4PZD - chain A; structure by X-ray diffraction, 2.61 A resolution.

Chain A:
Name: 3-Hydroxyacyl-CoA dehydrogenase
Organism: Ralstonia eutropha H16
Notes: EC 1.1.1.35
UniProtKB: Q0KEY8 (Q0KEY8_CUPNH); numbering as in UniProt (aligned over 1-284)
Sequence (284 residues; row label = number of the first residue in the row):
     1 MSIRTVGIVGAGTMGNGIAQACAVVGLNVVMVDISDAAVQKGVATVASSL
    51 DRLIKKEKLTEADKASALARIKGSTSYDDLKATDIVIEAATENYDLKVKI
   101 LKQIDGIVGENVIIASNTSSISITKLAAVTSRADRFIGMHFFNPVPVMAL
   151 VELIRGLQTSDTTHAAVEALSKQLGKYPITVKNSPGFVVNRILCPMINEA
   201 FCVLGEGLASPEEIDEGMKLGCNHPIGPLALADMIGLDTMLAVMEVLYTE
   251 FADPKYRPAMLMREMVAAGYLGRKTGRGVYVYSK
Unresolved in the structure: 1
Ligand contacts: NAD (nicotinamide-adenine-dinucleotide): Val9, Gly10, Ala11, Gly12, Thr13, Met14, Gly15, Val32, Asp33, Ile34, Ala38, Ala89, Ala90, Thr91, Glu92, Leu96, Lys97, Ile100, Asn117, Thr118, Ser119, His140, Phe141, Asn143

Overview:
Bound to chain A: NAD.
Chain A is 3-Hydroxyacyl-CoA dehydrogenase (Ralstonia eutropha H16); the structure, Crystal structure of
(S)-3-hydroxybutyryl-CoA dehydrogenase PaaH1 in complex with NAD+, was determined by X-ray diffraction,
deposited together with 4PZE and 4PZC.
